Entry 7UQ1 (X-ray diffraction, 1.72 A resolution); this record covers chain A.

[Chain A]
Name: Fatty Acid Kinase A
From: Staphylococcus aureus
Notes: fragment: N-terminal domain
UniProt: Q7A5Z4 (Y1069_STAAN); residues 1-208 here = UniProt positions 1-208
Amino-acid sequence (228 residues; row label = number of the first residue in the row; numbers below 1 keep their minus sign (Met-19 is residue -19)):
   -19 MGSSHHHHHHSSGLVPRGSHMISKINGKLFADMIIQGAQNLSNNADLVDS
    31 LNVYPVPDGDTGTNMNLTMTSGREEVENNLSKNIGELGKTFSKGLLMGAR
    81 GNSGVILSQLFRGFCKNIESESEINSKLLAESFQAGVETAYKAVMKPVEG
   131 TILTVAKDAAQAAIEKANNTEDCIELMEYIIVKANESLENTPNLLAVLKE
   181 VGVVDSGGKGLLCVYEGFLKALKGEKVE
Disordered / not traced: -19 to -3, 208
Construct notes: initiating methionine (-19); expression tag (-18 to 0)
Ion coordination: Mg2+ site 1: Ser-1, Asp40; Mg2+ site 2: Asn32, Asp38, Asp40 (together with adenosine monophosphate); Mg2+ site 3 near Lys203 (its only coordinating residue here)
Residues lining bound ligands: adenosine monophosphate (AMP): Asn32, Tyr34, Pro35, Asp38, Asp40, Thr41, Asn44, Arg80, Gly81, Asn82, Ser83, Ile86, Val124, Lys126, Pro127, Val128, Thr131, Ile132, Leu133, Asp185, Ser186, Gly187, Gly188

[Summary]
Ligands of chain A: adenosine monophosphate. Ser-1 and Asp40 form the Mg2+ site 1. Asn32, Asp38 and Asp40
coordinate Mg2+ site 2.
Chain A is Fatty Acid Kinase A (Staphylococcus aureus); the structure, The X-ray crystal structure of the
N-terminal domain of Staphylococcus aureus Fatty Acid Kinase A (FakA ..., was determined by X-ray diffraction
(same publication as 7RM7, 7RZK, 7SNB and 6W6B).
